Entry 6YR4 (X-ray diffraction, 1.85 A resolution); this record covers chains B and D of the 6 polymer chains in the assembly.

[Chain B (and D)]
Protein: Putative iron-dependent peroxidase
Organism: Streptomyces lividans 1326
Notes: chain D of this document is another copy of the same molecule, construct and numbering; everything in this record applies to it too
Reference sequence: A0A1H2DDB9 (A0A1H2DDB9_9ACTN); residues 1-316 here = UniProt positions 1-316
Sequence (316 residues; each row starts with the number of its first residue):
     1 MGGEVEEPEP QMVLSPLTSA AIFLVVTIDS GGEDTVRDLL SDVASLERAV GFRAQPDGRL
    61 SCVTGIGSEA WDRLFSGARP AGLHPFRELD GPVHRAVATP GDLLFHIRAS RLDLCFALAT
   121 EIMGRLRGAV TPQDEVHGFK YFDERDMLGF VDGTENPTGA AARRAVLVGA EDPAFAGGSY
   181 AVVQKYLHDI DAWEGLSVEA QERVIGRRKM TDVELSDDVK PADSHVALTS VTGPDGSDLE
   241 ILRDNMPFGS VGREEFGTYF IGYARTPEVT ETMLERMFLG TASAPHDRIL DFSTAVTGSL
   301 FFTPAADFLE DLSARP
Not modelled in the structure: 1-7, 313-316 (chain D: 1-7, 311-316)
Metal / ion sites: heme Fe: H225 (together with oxygen atom)
Residues lining bound ligands: heme / oxygen atom: D146, L148, F150, V151, D152, G153, T154, E155, Q184, Y186, H188, I205, R207, E214, H225, V226, T229, S230, I241, R243, N245, T258, F260, T270, M273, L274, M277, I289, S293
What the authors report for this chain:
  - mutagenesis - D152A: unchanged catalytic activity
  - mutagenesis - R243A: decreased catalytic activity
  - binding site for oxygen atom: R243, N245
  - catalytic residues: R243

[How chain B and chain D interact]
Pairs across the interface - 20 pairs, chain B then chain D:
  L17(B) with Q55(D)
  D143(B) with R53(D), salt bridge; Q55(D)
  E144(B) with F52(D); Q55(D), hydrogen bond
  V151(B) with F52(D), hydrophobic; R53(D)
  D152(B) with F52(D)
  G153(B) with F52(D)
  T154(B) with R48(D); F52(D)
  E155(B) with R48(D), salt bridge
  M210(B) with R53(D)
  T211(B) with A49(D); R53(D), hydrogen bond (backbone-side chain)
  D212(B) with A49(D); R53(D)
  V213(B) with L46(D), hydrophobic; A49(D), hydrophobic; E121(D)
Interface residues without a listed pair, chain B (14 interface residues in all): R145, R207
Interface residues without a listed pair, chain D (10 interface residues in all): V50, A54, P56

[In short]
14 residues of chain B face 10 of chain D across their interface, with 2 hydrogen bonds and 2 salt bridges.
Polar pairs include D143(B)-R53(D), E155(B)-R48(D) and E144(B)-Q55(D). Bound to chain B: heme / oxygen atom.
The paper reports the catalytic residue R243(B); R243A of chain B reduces catalytic activity.
Chain B and chain D are both Putative iron-dependent peroxidase (Streptomyces lividans 1326); the structure,
Dye-type peroxidase DtpB in the ferryl state: Spectroscopically Validated composite structure, was determined
by X-ray diffraction together with 6YRC, 6YRD and 6YRJ from the same study.
